PDB entry 8Z99 | electron microscopy, 3.20 A resolution | chains C and M of the 15 polymer chains in the assembly

[Chain C]
Protein: a protein
Chain sequence (200 residues; numbered 1 to 200; the number before each row is that of its first residue):
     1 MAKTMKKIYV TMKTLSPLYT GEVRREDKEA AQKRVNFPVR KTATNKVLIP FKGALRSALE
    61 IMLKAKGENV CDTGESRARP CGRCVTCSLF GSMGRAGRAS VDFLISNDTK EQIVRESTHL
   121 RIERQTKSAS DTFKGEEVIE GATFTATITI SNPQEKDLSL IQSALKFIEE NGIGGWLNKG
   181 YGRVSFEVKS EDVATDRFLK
Disordered / not traced: 1
Metal / ion sites: Zn2+: Cys71, Cys81, Cys84, Cys87

[Chain M]
Molecule: 60-nt RNA strand
Sequence (60 nucleotides; row label = number of the first residue in the row; note: 1 number in that range is skipped by the numbering (no residue carries it; nothing is unmodelled there); numbers below 1 keep their minus sign (G-10 is residue -10)):
   -10 GGUUAAAACU
     1 CUUCUCAUGC UGGAUUCGAA AUUAGGUGCG CUUCGCGUUU AAGUCCCAUA
Disordered / not traced: -10, 46-50

[How chain C and chain M interact]
Residue-residue contacts - 53 pairs, chain C then chain M:
  Thr20(C) - C31(M)  phosphate contact
  Gly21(C) - G30(M)  sugar contact
  Gly21(C) - C31(M)  hydrogen bond to the phosphate
  Glu22(C) - G30(M)  base contact
  Val23(C) - G30(M)  sugar contact
  Lys28(C) - G30(M)  hydrogen bond to the base
  Phe37(C) - U33(M)  base contact
  Phe37(C) - C34(M)  base contact
  Arg40(C) - G30(M)  salt bridge to the phosphate
  Pro50(C) - C29(M)  phosphate contact
  Pro50(C) - G30(M)  phosphate contact
  Lys52(C) - U27(M)  salt bridge to the phosphate
  Lys52(C) - G28(M)  salt bridge to the phosphate
  Lys52(C) - C29(M)  sugar contact
  Gly53(C) - C29(M)  base contact
  Arg56(C) - U27(M)  hydrogen bond to the phosphate
  Arg56(C) - G28(M)  salt bridge to the phosphate
  Ser57(C) - C29(M)  hydrogen bond to the base
  Pro80(C) - U27(M)  sugar contact
  Phe90(C) - U27(M)  phosphate contact
  Gly91(C) - U27(M)  sugar contact
  Ser92(C) - G26(M)  hydrogen bond to the sugar
  Ser92(C) - U27(M)  sugar contact
  Met93(C) - G26(M)  base contact
  Met93(C) - U27(M)  base contact
  Arg95(C) - G26(M)  hydrogen bond to the sugar
  Ala96(C) - G26(M)  phosphate contact
  Ala96(C) - U27(M)  phosphate contact
  Gly97(C) - U27(M)  hydrogen bond to the phosphate
  Thr118(C) - C36(M)  base contact
  His119(C) - C36(M)  phosphate contact
  Leu120(C) - C34(M)  hydrogen bond to the sugar
  Leu120(C) - G35(M)  sugar contact
  Leu120(C) - C36(M)  hydrogen bond to the phosphate
  Leu120(C) - G37(M)  sugar contact
  Arg121(C) - U33(M)  base contact
  Arg121(C) - C34(M)  hydrogen bond to the base
  Arg121(C) - G35(M)  phosphate contact
  Ile122(C) - G35(M)  hydrogen bond to the base
  Ile122(C) - G37(M)  sugar contact
  Arg124(C) - G35(M)  salt bridge to the phosphate
  Lys127(C) - G37(M)  hydrogen bond to the sugar
  Lys127(C) - U38(M)  sugar contact
  Ala129(C) - G37(M)  base contact
  Asp131(C) - C34(M)  base contact
  Phe133(C) - C34(M)  base contact
  Gly174(C) - C31(M)  phosphate contact
  Gly175(C) - C31(M)  phosphate contact
  Gly175(C) - U32(M)  phosphate contact
  Trp176(C) - U32(M)  hydrogen bond to the phosphate
  Leu177(C) - U32(M)  hydrogen bond to the phosphate
  Asn178(C) - U32(M)  phosphate contact
  Asn178(C) - U33(M)  hydrogen bond to the phosphate
Also at the interface, not in a pair above, chain C (42 interface residues in all): Tyr19, Ala54, Thr73, Arg77, Gly94, Ser128, Lys179

[Summary]
The interface between chain C and chain M involves 42 residues on one side and 13 on the other, with 15
hydrogen bonds and 5 salt bridges. Polar contacts include Lys28(C)-G30(M), Ser57(C)-C29(M) and
Arg121(C)-C34(M). Cys71(C), Cys81(C), Cys84(C) and Cys87(C) coordinate Zn2+.
Chain C is a protein and chain M is a 60-nt RNA strand; the structure, Cryo-EM structure of NTR-bound type VII
CRISPR-Cas complex at substrate-engaged state +I, was determined by electron microscopy (same publication as
8YHD, 8YHE, 8Z4J, 8Z4L, 8Z9C and 8Z9E).
